PDB entry 9J3P | X-ray diffraction, 2.10 A resolution | chain A

[Chain A]
Protein: Pigment epithelium-derived factor
From: Homo sapiens
UniProt: P36955 (PEDF_HUMAN); numbering as in UniProt (aligned over 21-418)
Chain sequence (398 residues; row label = number of the first residue in the row):
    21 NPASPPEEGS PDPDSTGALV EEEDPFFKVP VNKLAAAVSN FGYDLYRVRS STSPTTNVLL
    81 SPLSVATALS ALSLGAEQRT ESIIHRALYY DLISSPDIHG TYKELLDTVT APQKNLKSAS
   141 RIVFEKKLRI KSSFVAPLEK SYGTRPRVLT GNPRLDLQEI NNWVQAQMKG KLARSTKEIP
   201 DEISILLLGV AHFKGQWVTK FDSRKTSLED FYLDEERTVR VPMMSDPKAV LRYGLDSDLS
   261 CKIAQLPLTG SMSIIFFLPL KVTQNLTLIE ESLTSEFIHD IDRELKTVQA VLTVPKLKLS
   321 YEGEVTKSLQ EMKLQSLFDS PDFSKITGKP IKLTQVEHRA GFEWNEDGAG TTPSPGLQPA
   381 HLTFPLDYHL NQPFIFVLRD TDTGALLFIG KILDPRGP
Unresolved in the structure: 21-41
UniProt features mapped onto this chain:
  - region: T371 to T383 (O-glycosylated at one site)
  - modified residue (Phosphoserine): S24, S114, S227
  - glycosylation: N285 (N-linked (GlcNAc...) (complex) asparagine)
  - natural variant: T72 (T72M: Confirmed at protein level)
Bound ions: Zn2+ site 1: E236 (shared with 2 residues of chain E); Zn2+ site 2: D300, E304 (shared with 1 residue of chain B; 1 residue of chain D); Zn2+ site 3: D339, H381 (shared with 1 residue of chain B)
Small-molecule neighbours:
  - 2-(2-methoxyethoxy)ethanol (PG0), molecule 1: D64, R67, V68, E331, M332
  - 2-(2-methoxyethoxy)ethanol (PG0), molecule 2: D117, H119, G120, K123, E124, K160, S161
From the paper describing this entry:
  - Zn2+ coordination: E236, D300, D339, H381

[Overview]
Chain A binds 2-(2-methoxyethoxy)ethanol. D300 and E304 coordinate Zn2+ site 2. D339 and H381 coordinate Zn2+
site 3. The paper reports Zn2+ coordination by E236, D300 and D339 among others.
Chain A is Pigment epithelium-derived factor (Homo sapiens); the structure, Human Pigment Epithelium-Derived
Factor with Zinc Ions Crystallized in P2(1)2(1)2(1) Space Group, was determined by X-ray diffraction,
deposited together with 9J3Q.
